9FQL - chains A and C of the 4 polymer chains in the assembly; structure by X-ray diffraction, 2.00 A resolution.

Chain A:
Molecule: E3 ubiquitin-protein ligase Mdm2
Source organism: Homo sapiens
Notes: EC 2.3.2.27
UniProt: Q00987 (MDM2_HUMAN); residue numbers follow UniProt; this construct covers 25-110
Amino-acid sequence (86 residues; numbered 25 to 110; the number before each row is that of its first residue):
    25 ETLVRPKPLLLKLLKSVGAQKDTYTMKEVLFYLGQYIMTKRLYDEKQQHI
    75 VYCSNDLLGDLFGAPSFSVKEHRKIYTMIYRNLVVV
Differences from the reference sequence: conflict Ala-88 (Val in Q00987)
Swiss-Prot annotation at these positions:
  - mutagenesis: Gly-58 (G58A: No effect on its ability to induce apoptosis)

Chain C:
Molecule: p25Lp26A
Amino-acid sequence (11 residues; row label = number of the first residue in the row):
    17 TSFAEYWAXXP
Modified positions: URL ([(2S)-2-azanyl-4-methyl-pentyl]carbamic acid) at position 25; G2Z ([(2S)-2-azanylpropyl]carbamic acid) at position 26
From the paper describing this entry:
  - contacts within the chain: Ala-24/Pro-27

Chain A / chain C interface:
Pairs across the interface - 10 pairs, chain A then chain C:
  Glu-52(A) / Glu-21(C)
  Phe-55(A) / Ser-18(C)
  Phe-55(A) / Ala-20(C)
  Phe-55(A) / Glu-21(C)
  Phe-55(A) / Ala-24(C)  hydrophobic
  Tyr-56(A) / Thr-17(C)
  Tyr-56(A) / Ser-18(C)
  Gln-59(A) / Ser-18(C)
  Gln-59(A) / Phe-19(C)  hydrogen bond (side chain-backbone)
  Gln-59(A) / Ala-20(C)  hydrogen bond (side chain-backbone)

Overview:
Chain A and chain C form an interface of 4 and 6 residues respectively, with 2 hydrogen bonds. Polar contacts
include Gln-59(A)/Phe-19(C) and Gln-59(A)/Ala-20(C). Curated annotation (UniProt) lists one mutagenesis site
on chain A. The paper reports contacts within the chain involving Pro-27(C) and Ala-24(C).
Chain A is E3 ubiquitin-protein ligase Mdm2 (Homo sapiens) and chain C is p25Lp26A; the structure, Crystal
structure of hDM2 in complex with a peptidic ligand containing a di-urea insert, was determined by X-ray
diffraction together with 9GFK from the same study.
